PDB entry 8GPK | X-ray diffraction, 3.34 A resolution | chains A and B

[Chain A]
Name: F6 Fab heavy Chain
Source organism: Homo sapiens
Notes: antibody fragment or engineered binder
Sequence (232 residues; each row starts with the number of its first residue):
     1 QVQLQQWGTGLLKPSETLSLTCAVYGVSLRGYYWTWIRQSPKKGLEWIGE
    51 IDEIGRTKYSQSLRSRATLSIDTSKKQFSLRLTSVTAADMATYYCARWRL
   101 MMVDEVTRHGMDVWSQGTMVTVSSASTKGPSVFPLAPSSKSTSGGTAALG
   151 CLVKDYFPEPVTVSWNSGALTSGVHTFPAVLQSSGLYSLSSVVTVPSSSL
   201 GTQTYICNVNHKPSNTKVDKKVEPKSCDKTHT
Not modelled in the structure: 225-232
Cystine bridges: Cys22-Cys95, Cys151-Cys207

[Chain B]
Name: F6 Fab light chain
Source organism: Homo sapiens
Notes: antibody fragment or engineered binder
Sequence (220 residues; numbered 1 to 220; the number before each row is that of its first residue):
     1 DIVMTQSPLSLSVAPGEAASISCRSTQSLLNRNGDNYLEWYLRRPGRSPQ
    51 LLIYLGSERALGVPDRFSGSGSGRDFTLKISRVEAQDVGTYYCLQTRQGA
   101 FTFGQGTKLEIKRTVAAPSVFIFPPSDSQLKSGTASVVCLLNNFYPREAK
   151 VQWKVDNALQSGNSQESVTEQDSKDSTYSLSSTLTLSKADYEKHKVYACE
   201 VTHQGLSSPVTKSFNRGECG
Not modelled in the structure: 218-220
Cystine bridges: Cys23-Cys93, Cys139-Cys199

[Interface between chain A and chain B]
Residue-residue contacts - 68 pairs, chain A then chain B:
  Ile37(A) - Phe103(B)  hydrophobic
  Gln39(A) - Arg43(B)  hydrogen bond
  Gln39(A) - Tyr92(B)  hydrogen bond
  Leu45(A) - Tyr92(B)  hydrophobic
  Leu45(A) - Phe103(B)
  Trp47(A) - Gly99(B)
  Trp47(A) - Ala100(B)
  Trp47(A) - Phe101(B)
  Lys58(A) - Gly99(B)
  Trp98(A) - Glu39(B)
  Trp98(A) - Thr96(B)
  Trp98(A) - Phe101(B)  hydrophobic
  Glu105(A) - Arg32(B)  salt bridge
  Glu105(A) - Tyr37(B)  hydrogen bond
  Arg108(A) - Glu39(B)
  Arg108(A) - Thr96(B)
  Arg108(A) - Phe101(B)
  His109(A) - Glu39(B)
  His109(A) - Leu51(B)
  His109(A) - Tyr54(B)
  His109(A) - Leu55(B)
  Gly110(A) - Glu39(B)  hydrogen bond (backbone-side chain)
  Gly110(A) - Tyr41(B)
  Gly110(A) - Leu51(B)
  Met111(A) - Tyr41(B)  hydrogen bond (backbone-side chain)
  Met111(A) - Leu51(B)
  Met111(A) - Leu94(B)  hydrophobic
  Trp114(A) - Tyr41(B)  hydrophobic
  Trp114(A) - Pro49(B)
  Ser115(A) - Ser48(B)  hydrogen bond (backbone-side chain)
  Phe133(A) - Ser126(B)
  Phe133(A) - Ser128(B)
  Phe133(A) - Gln129(B)
  Phe133(A) - Ser132(B)
  Pro134(A) - Ser126(B)
  Leu135(A) - Phe123(B)  hydrophobic
  Leu135(A) - Val138(B)  hydrophobic
  Ala136(A) - Phe123(B)
  Lys140(A) - Phe121(B)
  Lys140(A) - Ile122(B)
  Lys140(A) - Ser213(B)  hydrogen bond (side chain-backbone)
  Ser141(A) - Phe121(B)
  Ser141(A) - Ile122(B)
  Ser141(A) - Phe123(B)
  Ser143(A) - Phe121(B)
  Ala148(A) - Phe121(B)  hydrophobic
  Ala148(A) - Phe123(B)
  Leu149(A) - Phe123(B)  hydrophobic
  Leu152(A) - Ser136(B)
  Lys154(A) - Thr185(B)
  His175(A) - Asn142(B)
  His175(A) - Asn143(B)
  His175(A) - Ser179(B)
  Phe177(A) - Ser167(B)
  Phe177(A) - Thr169(B)
  Phe177(A) - Ser179(B)
  Phe177(A) - Leu180(B)
  Phe177(A) - Ser181(B)
  Pro178(A) - Ser167(B)  hydrogen bond (backbone-side chain)
  Pro178(A) - Val168(B)
  Val180(A) - Gln165(B)
  Val180(A) - Glu166(B)
  Val180(A) - Ser167(B)
  Leu181(A) - Gln165(B)  hydrogen bond (backbone-side chain)
  Gln182(A) - Gln165(B)
  Ser190(A) - Ser181(B)  hydrogen bond
  Val192(A) - Leu140(B)  hydrophobic
  Thr194(A) - Asn142(B)
Interface residues without a listed pair, chain A (38 interface residues in all): Glu46, Glu50, Tyr94, Thr146, Ala179
Interface residues without a listed pair, chain B (43 interface residues in all): Asn31, Val120, Thr183, Phe214

[In short]
38 residues of chain A and 43 residues of chain B are in contact; the contacts include 10 hydrogen bonds and 1
salt bridge. Polar contacts include Glu105(A)-Arg32(B), Gln39(A)-Arg43(B) and Gln39(A)-Tyr92(B).
Chain A is F6 Fab heavy Chain and chain B is F6 Fab light chain, both from Homo sapiens; the structure,
Crystal structure of human anti-HIV-1 broadly neutralizing antibody F6 Fab, was determined by X-ray
diffraction, deposited together with 8GP5, 8GPG, 8GPI and 8GPJ.
